8X2Z - chains C and J of the 14 polymer chains in the assembly; structure by electron microscopy, 3.90 A resolution.

== Chain C ==
Name: Histone H2A
Source organism: Saccharomyces cerevisiae
UniProtKB: A0A6A5Q818 (A0A6A5Q818_YEASX); residues -6 to 127 here correspond to UniProt positions 1-134 (UniProt number = residue number + 7)
Sequence (134 residues; row label = number of the first residue in the row; numbers below 1 keep their minus sign (Met-6 is residue -6)):
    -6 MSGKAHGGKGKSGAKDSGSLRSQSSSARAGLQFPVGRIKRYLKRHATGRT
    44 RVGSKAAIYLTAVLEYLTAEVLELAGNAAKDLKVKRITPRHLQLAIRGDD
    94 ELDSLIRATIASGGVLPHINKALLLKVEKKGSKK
Unresolved in the structure: -6 to 15, 113-127

== Chain J ==
Molecule: 146-nt DNA strand
Source organism: Saccharomyces cerevisiae
Sequence (146 nucleotides; row label = number of the first residue in the row):
   147 ATCAATATCCACCTGCAGATTCTACCAAAAGTGTATTTGGAAACTGCTCC
   197 ATCAAAAGGCATGTTCAGCGGAATTCCGCTGAACATGCCTTTTGATGGAG
   247 CAGTTTCCAAATACACTTTTGGTAGAATCTGCAGGTGGATATTGAT

== Chain C / chain J interface ==
Residue-residue contacts - 15 pairs, chain C then chain J:
  Arg30(C) - DG268(J)  salt bridge to the phosphate
  Lys36(C) - DT258(J)  salt bridge to the phosphate
  Thr43(C) - DA257(J)  hydrogen bond to the phosphate
  Thr43(C) - DT258(J)  hydrogen bond to the phosphate
  Arg44(C) - DA257(J)  sugar contact
  Arg44(C) - DT258(J)  hydrogen bond to the phosphate
  Val45(C) - DA257(J)  phosphate contact
  Gly46(C) - DA257(J)  hydrogen bond to the phosphate
  Ser47(C) - DA257(J)  hydrogen bond to the phosphate
  Lys76(C) - DC278(J)  phosphate contact
  Lys76(C) - DA279(J)  salt bridge to the phosphate
  Val77(C) - DG277(J)  phosphate contact
  Val77(C) - DC278(J)  hydrogen bond to the phosphate
  Lys78(C) - DG277(J)  phosphate contact
  Lys78(C) - DC278(J)  hydrogen bond to the phosphate
Interface residues without a listed pair, chain C (11 interface residues in all): Ser17
Interface residues without a listed pair, chain J (8 interface residues in all): DA256, DT266

== Overview ==
11 residues of chain C face 8 of chain J across their interface, with 7 hydrogen bonds and 3 salt bridges.
Among the polar pairs are Thr43(C)-DA257(J), Thr43(C)-DT258(J) and Arg44(C)-DT258(J).
Chain C is Histone H2A and chain J is a 146-nt DNA strand, both from Saccharomyces cerevisiae; the structure,
The class2 of piccolo NuA4 bound to the H2A.Z nucleosome complex at harboring state, was determined by
electron microscopy, deposited together with 8X2X, 8X2Y, 8X30, 8X31 and 8X32.
